PDB entry 1FM8 | X-ray diffraction, 2.30 A resolution | chain A

# Chain A
Molecule: Chalcone-flavonone isomerase 1
Source organism: Medicago sativa
Notes: EC 5.5.1.6
UniProt: P28012 (CFI1_MEDSA); numbering as in UniProt (aligned over 1-222)
Chain sequence (222 residues; numbered 1 to 222; the number before each row is that of its first residue):
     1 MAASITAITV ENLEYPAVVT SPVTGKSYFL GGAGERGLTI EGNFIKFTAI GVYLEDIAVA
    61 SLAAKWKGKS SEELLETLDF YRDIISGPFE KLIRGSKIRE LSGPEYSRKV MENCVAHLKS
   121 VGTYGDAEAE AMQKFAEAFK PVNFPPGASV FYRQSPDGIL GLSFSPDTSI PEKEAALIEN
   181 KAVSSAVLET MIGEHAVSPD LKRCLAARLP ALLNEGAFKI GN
Unresolved in the structure: 1-3, 216-222
Curated features (UniProtKB/Swiss-Prot):
  - binding site (substrate): Thr48, Asn113, Thr190
  - site: Tyr106 (Important for catalytic activity)
Residues lining bound ligands: 7-hydroxy-2-phenyl-chroman-4-one (DDC): Arg36, Gly37, Leu38, Phe47, Thr48, Ile50, Leu101, Glu105, Tyr106, Lys109, Val110, Asn113, Thr190, Met191

# Overview
Ligands of chain A: 7-hydroxy-2-phenyl-chroman-4-one. UniProt lists 3 substrate-binding residues.
Chain A is Chalcone-flavonone isomerase 1 (Medicago sativa); the structure, Chalcone isomerase complexed with
5,4'-dideoxyflavanone, was determined by X-ray diffraction (same publication as 1FM7).
